Entry 7P8C (X-ray diffraction, 2.15 A resolution); this record covers chains A and B.

== Chain A (and B) ==
Name: Receiver domain of histidine kinase 4
Source organism: Arabidopsis thaliana
Notes: EC 2.7.13.3, 3.1.3.16; chain B of this document is another copy of the same molecule, construct and numbering; everything in this record applies to it too
Reference sequence: Q9C5U0 (AHK4_ARATH); residues 918-1048 here correspond to UniProt positions 941-1071 (UniProt number = residue number + 23)
Amino-acid sequence (134 residues; each row starts with the number of its first residue):
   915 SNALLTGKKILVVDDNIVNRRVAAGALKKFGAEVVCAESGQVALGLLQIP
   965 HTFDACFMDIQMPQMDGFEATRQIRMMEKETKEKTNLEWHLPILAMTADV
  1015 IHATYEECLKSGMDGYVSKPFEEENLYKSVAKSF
Not modelled in the structure: 915 (chain B: 915, 1036-1048)
Sequence notes: expression tag (915-917)
Bound ions: K+: Asp929, Asp973, Gln975
Swiss-Prot annotation at these positions:
  - binding site (Mg(2+)): Asp929, Asp973, Gln975
  - modified residue: Asp973 (4-aspartylphosphate)
Reported in the primary citation:
  - K+ coordination: Asp929, Asp973, Gln975
  - K+ coordination through a water molecule: Asp1013
  - post-translational modification sites: Asp973 (proposed by the authors, not directly observed)
  - mutagenesis - T985A, W1003*: decreased signaling in response to cytokinin (citing earlier work)

== How chain A and chain B interact ==
Residue-residue contacts (65; chain A residue first):
  Phe971(A) with Val1031(B), hydrophobic
  Met972(A) with Met1027(B), hydrophobic
  Ile974(A) with Thr1018(B); Met1027(B), hydrophobic
  Gly981(A) with Met1027(B)
  Phe982(A) with Glu1021(B); Cys1022(B); Ser1025(B); Met1027(B), hydrophobic
  Thr985(A) with Ser1025(B); Gly1026(B); Met1027(B)
  Arg986(A) with Glu1021(B), salt bridge; Ser1025(B)
  Arg989(A) with Gly1026(B), hydrogen bond (side chain-backbone); Asp1028(B), salt bridge
  His1004(A) with Asp1028(B), salt bridge
  Leu1005(A) with Asp1028(B)
  Pro1006(A) with Asp1028(B)
  Ile1007(A) with Met1027(B); Asp1028(B), hydrogen bond (backbone-backbone); Gly1029(B), hydrogen bond (backbone-backbone)
  Leu1008(A) with Gly1029(B); Tyr1030(B)
  Ala1009(A) with Cys1022(B), hydrophobic; Met1027(B), hydrophobic; Gly1029(B), hydrogen bond (backbone-backbone); Tyr1030(B); Val1031(B), hydrogen bond (backbone-backbone)
  Thr1011(A) with Tyr1019(B)
  Ala1012(A) with Pro1034(B), hydrophobic
  Thr1018(A) with Ile974(B)
  Tyr1019(A) with Thr1011(B); Ile1015(B)
  Glu1021(A) with Phe982(B)
  Cys1022(A) with Phe982(B); Ala1009(B), hydrophobic
  Ser1025(A) with Phe982(B); Thr985(B); Arg986(B)
  Gly1026(A) with Thr985(B); Arg989(B), hydrogen bond (backbone-side chain)
  Met1027(A) with Gly981(B); Phe982(B), hydrophobic; Thr985(B); Ile1007(B); Ala1009(B), hydrophobic
  Asp1028(A) with Arg989(B), salt bridge; His1004(B), salt bridge; Leu1005(B); Pro1006(B); Ile1007(B), hydrogen bond (backbone-backbone)
  Gly1029(A) with Ile1007(B), hydrogen bond (backbone-backbone); Leu1008(B); Ala1009(B), hydrogen bond (backbone-backbone)
  Tyr1030(A) with Ala1009(B)
  Val1031(A) with Phe971(B), hydrophobic; Ala1009(B), hydrogen bond (backbone-backbone); Thr1011(B), hydrogen bond (backbone-side chain)
  Pro1034(A) with Ala1012(B), hydrophobic
  Phe1035(A) with Val936(B); Ala937(B), hydrophobic; Ala940(B), hydrophobic
  Glu1038(A) with Gly939(B); Lys943(B), salt bridge
Interface residues without a listed pair, chain A (39 interface residues in all): Asn933, Val936, Ala937, Ala940, Met1010, Val1014, Ser1032, Glu1036, Glu1037
Interface residues without a listed pair, chain B (38 interface residues in all): Leu941, Met972, Met1010, Val1014, Phe1035

== Overview ==
Chain A and chain B form an interface of 39 and 38 residues respectively, with 11 hydrogen bonds and 6 salt
bridges. Polar pairs include Arg986(A)-Glu1021(B), Arg989(A)-Asp1028(B) and His1004(A)-Asp1028(B). From the
paper: T985A and W1003* of chain A reduce signaling in response to cytokinin; K+ coordination by Asp929(A),
Asp973(A) and Gln975(A).
Chain A and chain B are both Receiver domain of histidine kinase 4 (Arabidopsis thaliana); the structure,
Crystal structure of the Receiver domain of A. thaliana cytokinin receptor AtCRE1 in complex with K+, was
determined by X-ray diffraction (same publication as 7P8D).
